7W45 - chain A; structure by X-ray diffraction, 1.94 A resolution.

# Chain A
Molecule: Leaf-branch compost cutinase
Organism: unidentified prokaryotic organism
Notes: EC 3.1.1.74, 3.1.1.101
UniProt: G9BY57 (PETH_UNKP); residues 36-293 here = UniProt positions 36-293
Chain sequence (270 residues; numbered 24 to 293; the number before each row is that of its first residue):
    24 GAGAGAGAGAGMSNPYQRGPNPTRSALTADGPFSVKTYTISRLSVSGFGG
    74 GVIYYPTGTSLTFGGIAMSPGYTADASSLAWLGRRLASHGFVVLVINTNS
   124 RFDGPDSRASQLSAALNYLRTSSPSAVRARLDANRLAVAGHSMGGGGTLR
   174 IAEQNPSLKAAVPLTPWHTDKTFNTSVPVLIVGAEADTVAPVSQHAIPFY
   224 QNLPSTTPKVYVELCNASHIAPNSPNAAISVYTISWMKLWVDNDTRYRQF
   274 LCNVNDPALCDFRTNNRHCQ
Not modelled in the structure: 24-34
Construct notes: expression tag (24-35); engineered mutation K59 (Ala in G9BY57), I63 (Val in G9BY57), P248 (Asn in G9BY57); conflict G127 (Tyr in G9BY57), C238 (Asp in G9BY57), I243 (Phe in G9BY57), C283 (Ser in G9BY57)
Cystine bridges: C238-C283, C275-C292
Bound ions: Ca2+ site 1: R65, V68, F71; Na+ near S136 (its only coordinating residue here); Ca2+ site 2: D193, T195

# Summary
The Ca2+ site 1 is built by R65, V68 and F71. D193 and T195 form the Ca2+ site 2.
Chain A is Leaf-branch compost cutinase (unidentified prokaryotic organism); the structure, Complex structure
of a leaf-branch compost cutinase variant LCC ICCG_KIP, was determined by X-ray diffraction together with
7VVC, 7VVE, 7W1N and 7W44 from the same study.
